Entry 9C7Y (electron microscopy, 3.24 A resolution); this record covers chains C and E of the 5 polymer chains in the assembly.

== Chain C (and E) ==
Protein: Phosphoprotein
From: Human respiratory syncytial virus A2
Notes: chain E of this document is another copy of the same molecule, construct and numbering; everything in this record applies to it too
Reference sequence: P03421 (PHOSP_HRSVA); residue numbers follow UniProt; this construct covers 1-241
Chain sequence (256 residues; numbered 1 to 256; the number before each row is that of its first residue):
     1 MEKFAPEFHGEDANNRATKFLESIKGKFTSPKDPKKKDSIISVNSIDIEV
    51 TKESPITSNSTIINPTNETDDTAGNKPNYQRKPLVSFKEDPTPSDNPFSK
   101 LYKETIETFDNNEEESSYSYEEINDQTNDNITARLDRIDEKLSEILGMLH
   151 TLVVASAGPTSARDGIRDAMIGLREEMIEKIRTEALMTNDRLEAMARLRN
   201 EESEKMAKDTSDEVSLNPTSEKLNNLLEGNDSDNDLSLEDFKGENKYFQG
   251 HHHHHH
Unresolved in the structure: 1-129, 187-256 (chain E: 1-130, 200-256)
Differences from the reference sequence: expression tag (242-256)
Swiss-Prot annotation at these positions:
  - region: Met1 to Ser30 (Binding to monomeric RNA-free nucleoprotein), Ser39 to Thr57 (Important for viral particle assembly), Arg81 to Phe87 (Binding to host phosphatase PP1), Asp90 to Asp110 (Binding to protein M2-1), Leu216 to Ser232 (Binding to RNA-directed RNA polymerase L), Ser232 to Phe241 (Binding to the N-RNA complex)
  - site: Thr108 (Interaction with protein M2-1)
  - modified residue: Thr108 (Phosphothreonine), Ser116 (Phosphoserine), Ser117 (Phosphoserine), Ser119 (Phosphoserine), Ser232 (Phosphoserine), Ser237 (Phosphoserine)

== Chain C / chain E interface ==
Contacting residue pairs (14; chain C residue first):
  Leu149(C) with Leu149(E), hydrophobic
  Ala169(C) with Met177(E), hydrophobic; Ile181(E)
  Gly172(C) with Ile181(E)
  Leu173(C) with Ile181(E), hydrophobic
  Glu175(C) with Thr188(E); Leu192(E)
  Ile178(C) with Ala185(E); Thr188(E); Asn189(E); Leu192(E), hydrophobic
  Glu179(C) with Leu192(E)
  Arg182(C) with Asn189(E); Ala196(E)
Interface residues without a listed pair, chain C (11 interface residues in all): Leu152, Asp168, Arg174
Interface residues without a listed pair, chain E (10 interface residues in all): Leu152, Glu193

== In short ==
Chain C and chain E form an interface of 11 and 10 residues respectively.
Chain C and chain E are both Phosphoprotein (Human respiratory syncytial virus A2); the structure, Structure
Of Respiratory Syncytial Virus Polymerase in complex with JNJ-2729, was determined by electron microscopy.
